6P72 - chain A; structure by X-ray diffraction, 3.28 A resolution.

# Chain A
Molecule: Attachment glycoprotein
From: Cedar virus
Notes: fragment: global domain
UniProt: J7H333 (J7H333_9MONO); residues 194-622 here = UniProt positions 194-622
Amino-acid sequence (429 residues; each row starts with the number of its first residue):
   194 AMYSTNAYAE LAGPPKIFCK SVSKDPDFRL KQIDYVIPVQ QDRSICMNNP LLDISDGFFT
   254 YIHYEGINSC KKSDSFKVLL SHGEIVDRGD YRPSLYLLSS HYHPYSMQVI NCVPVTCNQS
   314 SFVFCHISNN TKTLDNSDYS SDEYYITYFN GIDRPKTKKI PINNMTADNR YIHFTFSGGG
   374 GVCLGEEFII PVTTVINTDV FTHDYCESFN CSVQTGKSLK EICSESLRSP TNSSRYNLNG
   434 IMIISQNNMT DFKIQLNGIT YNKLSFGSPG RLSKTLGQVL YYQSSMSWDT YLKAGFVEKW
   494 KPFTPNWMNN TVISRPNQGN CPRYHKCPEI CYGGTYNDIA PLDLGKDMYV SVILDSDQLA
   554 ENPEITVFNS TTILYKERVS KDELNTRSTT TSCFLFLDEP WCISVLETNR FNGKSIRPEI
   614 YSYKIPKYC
Unresolved in the structure: 194-196
Disulfides: Cys212-Cys622, Cys239-Cys263, Cys305-Cys318, Cys310-Cys376, Cys399-Cys416, Cys404-Cys520, Cys514-Cys524, Cys586-Cys595
Covalently attached groups: N-acetylglucosamine (NAG) linked to Asn311, Asn322, Asn357, Asn403, Asn425, Asn441, Asn502, Asn562
Reported in the primary citation:
  - contacts within the chain: Phe459-Tyr525 (pi stacking)
  - specificity-determining residues: Asp328, Tyr525
  - specificity-determining residues: Asn602 (proposed by the authors, not directly observed)

# Summary
Covalently linked N-acetylglucosamine: at Asn311, Asn322, Asn357, Asn403, Asn425 and Asn441 and 2 more. From
the paper: specificity determinants Asp328, Tyr525 and Asn602; contacts within the chain involving Cys212,
Cys622 and Cys239 among others.
Chain A is Attachment glycoprotein (Cedar virus); the structure, Crystal Structure of the Cedar henipavirus
Attachment G Glycoprotein global domain, was determined by X-ray diffraction (same publication as 6P7S).
